Entry 4LPL (X-ray diffraction, 1.35 A resolution); this record covers chain A.

Chain A:
Name: Glycosyl hydrolase, family 31/fibronectin type III domain protein
Source organism: Clostridium perfringens
Notes: fragment: cbm32-1
UniProt: Q0TRJ3 (Q0TRJ3_CLOP1); numbering as in UniProt (aligned over 935-1095)
Amino-acid sequence (182 residues; row label = number of the first residue in the row):
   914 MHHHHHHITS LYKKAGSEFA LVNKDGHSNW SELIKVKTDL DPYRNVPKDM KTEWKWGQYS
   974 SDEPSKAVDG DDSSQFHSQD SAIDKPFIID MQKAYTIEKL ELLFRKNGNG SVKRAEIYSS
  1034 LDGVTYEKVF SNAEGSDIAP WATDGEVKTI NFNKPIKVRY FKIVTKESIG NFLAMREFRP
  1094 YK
Unresolved in the structure: 914-953
Differences from the reference sequence: expression tag (914-934)
Ion coordination: Ca2+: Lys-979, Asp-982, Asp-984, Ser-987, Arg-1089, Glu-1090; Mg2+: Thr-1009, Lys-1095

Summary:
Lys-979, Asp-982, Asp-984, Ser-987, Arg-1089 and Glu-1090 coordinate Ca2+. Thr-1009 and Lys-1095 form the Mg2+
site.
Chain A is Glycosyl hydrolase, family 31/fibronectin type III domain protein (Clostridium perfringens); the
structure, Structure of CBM32-1 from a family 31 glycoside hydrolase from Clostridium perfringens, was
determined by X-ray diffraction (same publication as 4P5Y, 4UAP, 4LKS and 4LQR).
